4TZW - chains A and C of the 3 polymer chains in the assembly; structure by X-ray diffraction, 4.67 A resolution (low resolution: residue-level contacts below are approximate; hydrogen-bond / salt-bridge calls are withheld).

Chain A:
Molecule: Ribosome-associated protein L7Ae-like
From: Bacillus subtilis
UniProtKB: P46350 (RXL7_BACSU); residues 2-82 here = UniProt positions 2-82
Amino-acid sequence (82 residues; numbered 1 to 82; the number before each row is that of its first residue):
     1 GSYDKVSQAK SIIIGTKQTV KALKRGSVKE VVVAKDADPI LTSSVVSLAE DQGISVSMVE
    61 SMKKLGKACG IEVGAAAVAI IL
Disordered / not traced: 1
Construct notes: expression tag (1)
Modified residues: Mse-58 (selenomethionine; parent Met); Mse-62 (selenomethionine; parent Met)

Chain C:
Molecule: T-box Stem I
Sequence (102 nucleotides; numbered 1 to 102; the number before each row is that of its first residue):
     1 GGGUGCGAUG AGAAGAAGAG UAUUAAGGAU UUACUAUGAU UAGCGACUCU AGGAUAGUGA
    61 AAGCUAGAGG AUAGUAACCU UAAGAAGGCA CUUCGAGCAC CC
Ion coordination: Sr2+ site 1: G7, G97; Sr2+ site 2 near G18 (its only coordinating residue here); Sr2+ site 3: A39, C102; Sr2+ site 4: U40, U41; Sr2+ site 5 near G43 (its only coordinating residue here); Sr2+ site 6 near U50 (its only coordinating residue here)
What the authors report for this chain:
  - Sr2+ coordination: C102

How chain A and chain C interact:
Residue-residue contacts (18):
  Ile-14(A) / A8(C)
  Ile-14(A) / G10(C)
  Gly-15(A) / A8(C)
  Gly-15(A) / G10(C)
  Thr-16(A) / U9(C)
  Thr-16(A) / G10(C)
  Lys-17(A) / G10(C)
  Gln-18(A) / G10(C)
  Asp-38(A) / U9(C)
  Leu-41(A) / U9(C)
  Mse-62(A) / U9(C)
  Ile-71(A) / A8(C)
  Glu-72(A) / G7(C)
  Val-73(A) / G7(C)
  Val-73(A) / A8(C)
  Gly-74(A) / U9(C)
  Ala-75(A) / A8(C)
  Ala-76(A) / U9(C)
Also at the interface, not in a pair above, chain A (15 interface residues in all): Ala-37

Overview:
15 residues of chain A and 4 residues of chain C are in contact. The Sr2+ site 1 is built by G7(C) and G97(C).
The Sr2+ site 3 is built by A39(C) and C102(C). The paper reports Sr2+ coordination by C102(C).
Chain A is Ribosome-associated protein L7Ae-like (Bacillus subtilis) and chain C is T-box Stem I; the
structure, Co-crystals of the Ternary Complex Containing a T-box Stem I RNA, its Cognate tRNAGly, and B. ...,
was determined by X-ray diffraction (same publication as 4TZP, 4TZV, 4TZX, 4TZY and 4TZZ).
